6ND4 - chains 2 and f of the 30 polymer chains in the assembly; structure by electron microscopy, 4.30 A resolution (low resolution: residue-level contacts below are approximate; hydrogen-bond / salt-bridge calls are withheld).

Chain 2:
Molecule: U3 snoRNA
From: Saccharomyces cerevisiae BY4741
Sequence (146 nucleotides; each row starts with the number of its first residue; note: 165 numbers in that range are skipped by the numbering (no residue carries them; nothing is unmodelled there)):
    23 AGGAUC
    30 AGGAAUCGUC ACUCUUUGAC UCUUCAAAAG AGCCACUGAA UCCAACUUGG UUGAUGAGUC
    90 CCAUAACCUU UGUACCC
   110 AGUGAGAAA
   200 CCGU
   246 AUGGCGCGAU GAUCU
   263 ACCCA
   304 UGGGUGGGUA CAAAUGGCAG UCUGACAAGU

Chain f:
Protein: Snu13
From: Saccharomyces cerevisiae BY4741
UniProtKB: P39990 (SNU13_YEAST); numbering as in UniProt (aligned over 1-126)
Sequence (126 residues; numbered 1 to 126; the number before each row is that of its first residue):
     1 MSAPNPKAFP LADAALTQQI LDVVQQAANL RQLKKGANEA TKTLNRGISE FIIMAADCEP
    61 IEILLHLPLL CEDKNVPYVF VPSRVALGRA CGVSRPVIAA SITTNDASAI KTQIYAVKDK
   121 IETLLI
Not modelled in the structure: 1-4, 126

Interface between chain 2 and chain f:
Residue-residue contacts (16; chain 2 residue first):
  G113(2) - Asn38(f)
  G253(2) - Ser94(f)
  A254(2) - Lys35(f)
  A254(2) - Gly36(f)
  A254(2) - Ala99(f)
  U255(2) - Gly36(f)
  U255(2) - Ala37(f)
  U255(2) - Cys58(f)
  U255(2) - Glu59(f)
  U255(2) - Ile98(f)
  U255(2) - Ala99(f)
  G256(2) - Lys35(f)
  G256(2) - Gly36(f)
  G256(2) - Ala37(f)
  G256(2) - Asn38(f)
  G256(2) - Glu39(f)
Other interface residues (no listed pair), chain 2 (6 interface residues in all): A114
Other interface residues (no listed pair), chain f (14 interface residues in all): Val93, Arg95, Pro96, Val97

Overview:
The interface between chain 2 and chain f involves 6 residues on one side and 14 on the other.
Here chain 2 is U3 snoRNA and chain f is Snu13, both from Saccharomyces cerevisiae BY4741. Entry 6ND4
(Conformational switches control early maturation of the eukaryotic small ribosomal subunit) was determined by
electron microscopy.
